Entry 4G9Z (X-ray diffraction, 2.03 A resolution); this record covers chains E and A of the 3 polymer chains in the assembly.

[Chain E]
Molecule: 4-nt RNA strand
Sequence (4 nucleotides; each row starts with the number of its first residue):
     4 GCCC

[Chain A]
Protein: Nucleoprotein
Source organism: Lassa virus
Notes: fragment: C-terminal domain residues 364-569
UniProtKB: P13699 (NCAP_LASSJ); residue numbers follow UniProt; this construct covers 364-569
Sequence (213 residues; row label = number of the first residue in the row):
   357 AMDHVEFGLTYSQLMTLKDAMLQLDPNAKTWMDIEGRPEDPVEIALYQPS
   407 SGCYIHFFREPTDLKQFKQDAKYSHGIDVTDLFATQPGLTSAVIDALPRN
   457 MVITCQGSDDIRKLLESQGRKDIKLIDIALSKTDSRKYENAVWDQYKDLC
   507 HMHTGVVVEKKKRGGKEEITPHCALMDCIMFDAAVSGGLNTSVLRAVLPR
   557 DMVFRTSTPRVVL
Disordered / not traced: 516-523
Sequence notes: expression tag (357-363)
UniProt features mapped onto this chain:
  - binding site (Mn(2+)): Asp389, Glu391, Asp533
  - binding site (Zn(2+)): Glu399, Cys506, His509, Cys529
  - site: Asp466 (Important for exonuclease activity)
  - mutagenesis: Asp389 (D389A: Loss of RNase activity), Glu391 (E391A: Loss of RNase activity), Asp466 (D466A: Loss of RNase activity)
What the authors report for this chain:
  - mutagenesis - D389A, R492A: abolished catalytic activity
  - mutagenesis - Q462A: decreased catalytic activity
  - mutagenesis - R393A, K488A: unchanged catalytic activity
  - mutagenesis - K488A: unchanged signaling

[Interface between chain E and chain A]
Residue-residue contacts - 8 pairs, chain E then chain A:
  G4(E) - Arg393(A)  base contact
  G4(E) - Gln425(A)  hydrogen bond to the sugar
  G4(E) - Asp426(A)  hydrogen bond to the base
  G4(E) - Tyr429(A)  stacking on the base
  C5(E) - Arg393(A)  hydrogen bond to the base
  C5(E) - Gln422(A)  sugar contact
  C6(E) - Arg393(A)  hydrogen bond to the sugar
  C7(E) - Asp465(A)  hydrogen bond to the sugar

[Summary]
Chain E and chain A form an interface of 4 and 6 residues respectively, with 5 hydrogen bonds and 1 aromatic
stacking contact. Polar contacts include G4(E)-Asp426(A), C5(E)-Arg393(A) and G4(E)-Gln425(A). From the paper:
D389A and R492A of chain A abolish catalytic activity; Q462A of chain A reduces catalytic activity; 5
substitutions were tested in all.
Here chain E is a 4-nt RNA strand and chain A is Nucleoprotein (Lassa virus). Entry 4G9Z (Lassa nucleoprotein
with dsRNA reveals novel mechanism for immune suppression) was determined by X-ray diffraction together with
4GV3, 4GV6, 4GV9 and 4GVE from the same study.
